PDB entry 7XK4 | electron microscopy, 3.10 A resolution | chains A and B of the 6 polymer chains in the assembly

# Chain A
Protein: Na(+)-translocating NADH-quinone reductase subunit A
From: Vibrio cholerae O395
Notes: EC 7.2.1.1
UniProtKB: A5F5X1 (NQRA_VIBC3); residue numbers follow UniProt; this construct covers 1-446
Sequence (446 residues; numbered 1 to 446; the number before each row is that of its first residue):
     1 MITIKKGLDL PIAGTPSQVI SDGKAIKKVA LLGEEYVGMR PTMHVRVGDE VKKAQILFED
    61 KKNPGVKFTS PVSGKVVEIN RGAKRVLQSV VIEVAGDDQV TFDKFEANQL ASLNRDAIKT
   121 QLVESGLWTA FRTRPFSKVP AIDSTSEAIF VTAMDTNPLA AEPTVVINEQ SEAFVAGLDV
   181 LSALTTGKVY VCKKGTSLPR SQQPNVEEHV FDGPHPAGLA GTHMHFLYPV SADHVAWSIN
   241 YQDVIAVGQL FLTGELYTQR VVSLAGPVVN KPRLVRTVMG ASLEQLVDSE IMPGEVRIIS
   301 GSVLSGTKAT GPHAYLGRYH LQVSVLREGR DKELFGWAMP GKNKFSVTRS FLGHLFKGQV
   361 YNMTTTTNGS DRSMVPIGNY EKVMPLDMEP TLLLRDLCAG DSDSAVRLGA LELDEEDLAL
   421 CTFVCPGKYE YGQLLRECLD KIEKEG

# Chain B
Protein: Na(+)-translocating NADH-quinone reductase subunit B
From: Vibrio cholerae O395
Notes: EC 7.2.1.1
UniProtKB: A5F5X0 (NQRB_VIBC3); numbering as in UniProt (aligned over 1-415)
Sequence (415 residues; numbered 1 to 415; the number before each row is that of its first residue):
     1 MGLKKFLEDI EHHFEPGGKH EKWFALYEAA ATLFYTPGLV TKRSSHVRDS VDLKRIMIMV
    61 WLAVFPAMFW GMYNAGGQAI AALNHLYSGD QLAAIVAGNW HYWLTEMLGG TMSSDAGWGS
   121 KMLLGATYFL PIYATVFIVG GFWEVLFCMV RKHEVNEGFF VTSILFALIV PPTLPLWQAA
   181 LGITFGVVVA KEVFGGTGRN FLNPALAGRA FLFFAYPAQI SGDLVWTAAD GYSGATALSQ
   241 WAQGGAGALI NNATGQTITW MDAFIGNIPG SIGEVSTLAL MIGAAFIVYM GIASWRIIGG
   301 VMIGMILLST LFNVIGSDTN AMFNMPWHWH LVLGGFAFGM FFMATDPVSA SFTNSGKWAY
   361 GILIGVMCVL IRVVNPAYPE GMMLAILFAN LFAPLFDHVV VERNIKRRLA RYGKQ
Not modelled in the structure: 1-26, 414-415
Covalently attached groups: flavin mononucleotide (FMN) linked to Thr236
Small-molecule neighbours:
  - FMN (flavin mononucleotide), molecule 1: Ile169, Leu206, Arg209, Phe213, Trp226, Ala237, Leu238, Ser239, Gly270, Ser271, Glu274, Gly334, Gly335, Phe338, Gly339, Met343, Tyr378, Pro379, Glu380, Gly381, Met382, Met383, Leu384
  - FMN, molecule 2: Phe213, Phe214, Pro217, Ser221, Gly222, Asp223, Ala377, Tyr378, Pro379
  - riboflavin (RBF): Ile56, Met57, Val60, Gly158, Val161, Thr162, Leu165, Lys191, Gly196, Thr197, Gly198, Asn200, Leu202, Asn203, Pro204, Ala205, Ile292, Ala293, Phe342, Met343, Thr345, Asp346, Pro347, Val348, Ser349
UniProt features mapped onto this chain:
  - modified residue: Thr236 (FMN phosphoryl threonine)
  - mutagenesis: Phe185 (F185A: Decreases riboflavin content), Trp226 (W226L: Decreases riboflavin content)
What the authors report for this chain:
  - mutagenesis - E157A: decreased catalytic activity

# How chain A and chain B interact
Contacting residue pairs - 119 pairs, chain A then chain B:
  His225(A) - Gly413(B)
  Tyr228(A) - Arg411(B)
  Pro229(A) - Arg411(B)
  His234(A) - Arg411(B)  hydrogen bond
  Arg297(A) - Thr41(B)  hydrogen bond
  Arg297(A) - His46(B)  hydrogen bond
  Ile299(A) - His46(B)
  Val303(A) - Ser44(B)
  Val303(A) - Ser45(B)
  Val303(A) - His46(B)  hydrogen bond (backbone-backbone)
  Leu304(A) - Ser44(B)
  Leu304(A) - Ser45(B)
  Ser305(A) - Ser44(B)
  Gly306(A) - Ser44(B)
  Gly306(A) - His46(B)
  Lys308(A) - Lys42(B)
  Lys308(A) - His46(B)
  Leu326(A) - Val47(B)  hydrophobic
  Glu328(A) - Val40(B)
  Gly329(A) - Leu39(B)
  Gly329(A) - Val40(B)
  Arg330(A) - Gly38(B)
  Arg330(A) - Val40(B)
  Lys332(A) - Tyr35(B)
  Lys332(A) - Thr36(B)
  Glu333(A) - Phe34(B)
  Glu333(A) - Tyr35(B)
  Glu333(A) - Thr36(B)  hydrogen bond (backbone-backbone)
  Leu334(A) - Phe34(B)
  Leu334(A) - Tyr35(B)  hydrophobic
  Phe335(A) - Phe34(B)  hydrogen bond (backbone-backbone)
  Gly336(A) - Thr36(B)
  Trp337(A) - Leu33(B)  hydrogen bond (side chain-backbone)
  Trp337(A) - Phe34(B)
  Trp337(A) - Lys54(B)
  Trp337(A) - Arg55(B)  hydrogen bond (backbone-side chain)
  Trp337(A) - Ile58(B)  hydrophobic
  Met339(A) - Arg55(B)  hydrogen bond (backbone-side chain)
  Lys344(A) - Ser50(B)
  Phe345(A) - Asp49(B)
  Phe345(A) - Ser50(B)  hydrogen bond (backbone-side chain)
  Ser346(A) - Asp49(B)  hydrogen bond
  Ser346(A) - Val51(B)
  Val347(A) - Asp49(B)  hydrogen bond (backbone-side chain)
  Thr348(A) - Met290(B)
  Arg349(A) - Tyr289(B)  hydrogen bond (side chain-backbone)
  Arg349(A) - Met290(B)  hydrogen bond (backbone-backbone)
  Ser350(A) - Arg55(B)  hydrogen bond (backbone-side chain)
  Phe351(A) - Ser50(B)
  Phe351(A) - Arg55(B)
  His354(A) - Tyr289(B)  hydrogen bond
  Leu355(A) - Tyr289(B)
  Met363(A) - Val47(B)  hydrophobic
  Thr364(A) - His46(B)
  Thr364(A) - Val47(B)
  Thr365(A) - Val40(B)
  Thr365(A) - Thr41(B)  hydrogen bond (backbone-backbone)
  Thr365(A) - His46(B)
  Thr366(A) - Leu39(B)
  Thr366(A) - Arg48(B)
  Thr367(A) - Leu39(B)  hydrogen bond (backbone-backbone)
  Thr367(A) - Val40(B)
  Thr367(A) - Thr41(B)
  Asn368(A) - Arg48(B)
  Asn368(A) - Asp49(B)
  Asn368(A) - Ser50(B)
  Asn368(A) - Val51(B)
  Asn368(A) - Asp52(B)
  Gly369(A) - Asp52(B)
  Ser370(A) - Glu154(B)
  Arg372(A) - Leu53(B)
  Arg372(A) - Glu154(B)  salt bridge
  Arg372(A) - Asn156(B)
  Arg372(A) - Glu157(B)  salt bridge
  Ser373(A) - Thr197(B)  hydrogen bond (side chain-backbone)
  Ser373(A) - Arg199(B)  hydrogen bond
  Met374(A) - Gly198(B)
  Val375(A) - Leu53(B)  hydrophobic
  Val375(A) - Pro347(B)  hydrophobic
  Val375(A) - Val348(B)  hydrophobic
  Pro376(A) - Pro347(B)
  Pro376(A) - Phe352(B)  hydrophobic
  Ile377(A) - Ile56(B)  hydrophobic
  Ile377(A) - Gly291(B)
  Glu381(A) - Phe352(B)
  Asp387(A) - Asn404(B)
  Asp387(A) - Arg407(B)  salt bridge
  Asp387(A) - Arg408(B)  hydrogen bond (backbone-side chain)
  Asp387(A) - Tyr412(B)
  Asp387(A) - Gly413(B)
  Met388(A) - Arg408(B)
  Glu389(A) - Thr353(B)
  Glu389(A) - Asn404(B)
  Thr391(A) - Phe352(B)
  Leu392(A) - Phe352(B)  hydrophobic
  Leu392(A) - Thr353(B)
  Leu392(A) - Val401(B)  hydrophobic
  Arg395(A) - Gly198(B)  hydrogen bond (side chain-backbone)
  Arg395(A) - Phe352(B)
  Arg407(A) - Glu402(B)  salt bridge
  Arg407(A) - Ile405(B)
  Arg407(A) - Arg408(B)  hydrogen bond (backbone-side chain)
  Leu408(A) - Val401(B)  hydrophobic
  Leu408(A) - Arg408(B)
  Gly409(A) - Arg408(B)
  Glu412(A) - Arg408(B)  salt bridge
  Glu412(A) - Gly413(B)
  Thr422(A) - Ser45(B)
  Phe423(A) - Ser45(B)
  Phe423(A) - Val47(B)
  Phe423(A) - Asp49(B)  hydrogen bond (backbone-backbone)
  Pro426(A) - Asp52(B)
  Pro426(A) - Leu53(B)
  Lys428(A) - Asp49(B)  hydrogen bond (side chain-backbone)
  Lys428(A) - Val51(B)  hydrogen bond (side chain-backbone)
  Tyr429(A) - Arg48(B)
  Glu430(A) - Arg43(B)  salt bridge
  Glu430(A) - Arg48(B)  salt bridge
  Gln433(A) - Arg43(B)
Also at the interface, not in a pair above, chain A (73 interface residues in all): Ser302, Thr307, Asp331, Ala338, Pro340, Asp371, Ala419, Val424, Cys425
Also at the interface, not in a pair above, chain B (52 interface residues in all): Pro37, Ile292, Asn354, Lys357, Asp397, Val400

# In short
73 residues of chain A and 52 residues of chain B are in contact; the contacts include 26 hydrogen bonds and 7
salt bridges. Among the polar pairs are Arg372(A)-Glu154(B), Arg372(A)-Glu157(B) and Asp387(A)-Arg407(B).
Bound to chain B: riboflavin and flavin mononucleotide. The paper reports that E157A of chain B reduces
catalytic activity.
Here chain A is Na(+)-translocating NADH-quinone reductase subunit A and chain B is Na(+)-translocating
NADH-quinone reductase subunit B, both from Vibrio cholerae O395. Entry 7XK4 (Cryo-EM structure of Na+-pumping
NADH-ubiquinone oxidoreductase from Vibrio cholerae, state 2) was determined by electron microscopy, deposited
together with 7XK3, 7XK5, 7XK6 and 7XK7.
